6VO1 - chains H and L of the 12 polymer chains in the assembly; structure by electron microscopy, 3.88 A resolution.

[Chain H]
Name: RM20J Heavy chain Fab
From: Macaca mulatta
Notes: antibody fragment or engineered binder
Chain sequence (118 residues; numbered 1 to 113 plus 5 insertion-coded residues; the number before each row is that of its first residue; a row labelled like 82A-82C holds insertion residues (82A, then the next letters in order)):
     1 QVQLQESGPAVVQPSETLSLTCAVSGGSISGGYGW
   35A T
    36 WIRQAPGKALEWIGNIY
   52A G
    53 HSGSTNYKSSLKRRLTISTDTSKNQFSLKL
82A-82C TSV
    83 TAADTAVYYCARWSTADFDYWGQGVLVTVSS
Cystine bridges: Cys22-Cys92

[Chain L]
Name: RM20J Kappa light chain
From: Macaca mulatta
Chain sequence (107 residues; row label = number of the first residue in the row):
     1 DIVMTQSPSSLSASVGDTVTITCRASQDITNDLAWYQQKPGKAPKALIYY
    51 ASNLESGVPSRFSGSGAGTDFTLTISSLQPEDFALYYCQQHNNYPLTFGP
   101 GTKVDIK
Cystine bridges: Cys23-Cys88

[Chain H / chain L interface]
Pairs across the interface - 33 pairs, chain H then chain L:
  Ile37(H) with Phe98(L), hydrophobic
  Gln39(H) with Gln38(L), hydrogen bond; Tyr87(L), hydrogen bond
  Ala44(H) with Gly99(L); Pro100(L)
  Leu45(H) with Phe98(L)
  Trp47(H) with Tyr94(L), hydrophobic; Pro95(L), hydrophobic; Leu96(L); Phe98(L)
  Asn50(H) with Tyr94(L), hydrogen bond
  Asn58(H) with Tyr94(L), hydrogen bond
  Tyr91(H) with Ala43(L), hydrophobic
  Trp95(H) with Gln89(L); His91(L); Leu96(L), hydrophobic
  Thr97(H) with Tyr50(L)
  Ala98(H) with Ala34(L); Tyr49(L), hydrophobic; Tyr50(L), hydrophobic; His91(L)
  Asp99(H) with Ala34(L); Tyr36(L), hydrogen bond; Ala46(L); Ile48(L)
  Phe100(H) with Tyr36(L); Ala46(L); Leu96(L), hydrophobic
  Asp101(H) with Glu55(L)
  Trp103(H) with Ala43(L), hydrophobic; Pro44(L), hydrogen bond (side chain-backbone)
  Gly104(H) with Ala43(L)
  Gln105(H) with Lys42(L), hydrogen bond
Other interface residues (no listed pair), chain H (20 interface residues in all): Glu46, Tyr52, Lys60
Other interface residues (no listed pair), chain L (21 interface residues in all): Trp35

[Overview]
The interface between chain H and chain L involves 20 residues on one side and 21 on the other, with 7
hydrogen bonds. Polar pairs include Gln39(H)-Gln38(L), Gln39(H)-Tyr87(L) and Asn50(H)-Tyr94(L).
Here chain H is RM20J Heavy chain Fab and chain L is RM20J Kappa light chain, both from Macaca mulatta. Entry
6VO1 (BG505 SOSIP.v5.2 in complex with rhesus macaque Fab RM20J) was determined by electron microscopy (same
publication as 6VOR, 6VSR, 6VLR and 6VN0).
